PDB entry 2B99 | X-ray diffraction, 2.22 A resolution | chains A and E of the 5 polymer chains in the assembly

Chain A (and E):
Molecule: Riboflavin synthase
From: Methanocaldococcus jannaschii
Notes: EC 2.5.1.9; fragment: riboflavin synthase; chain E of this document is another copy of the same molecule, construct and numbering; everything in this record applies to it too
Reference sequence: Q58584 (RISC_METJA); residue numbers follow UniProt; this construct covers 1-156
Amino-acid sequence (156 residues; row label = number of the first residue in the row):
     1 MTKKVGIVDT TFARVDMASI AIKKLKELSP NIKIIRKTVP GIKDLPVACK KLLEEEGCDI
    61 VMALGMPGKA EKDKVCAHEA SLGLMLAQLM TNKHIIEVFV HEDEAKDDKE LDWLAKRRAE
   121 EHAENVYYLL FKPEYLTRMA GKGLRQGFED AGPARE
Disordered / not traced: 1, 148-156 (chain E: 1, 154-156)
Ligand contacts:
  - 6,7-dioxo-5H-8-ribitylaminolumazine (RDL), molecule 1: F12, P40, G41, I42, K43, D44, M66, P67, G68, D73, C76
  - 6,7-dioxo-5H-8-ribitylaminolumazine (RDL), molecule 2: A70, K72, D73
  - 6,7-dioxo-5H-8-ribitylaminolumazine (RDL), molecule 3: I95, I96, E97, H122
  - 6,7-dioxo-5H-8-ribitylaminolumazine (RDL), molecule 4: F99, H101, E104, R118, H122, R145, Q146
What the authors report for this chain:
  - binding site for 6,7-dioxo-5H-8-ribitylaminolumazine: T10, F12, G41, I42, D44, M66, G68, D73, C76, E97, E104, R118, H122, R145, Q146, F148
  - contacts within the chain: E104-R118 (salt bridge)
  - binding site for 6,7-dioxo-5H-8-ribitylaminolumazine: H101 (by similarity / conservation)

Chain A / chain E interface:
Contacting residue pairs (56; chain A residue first):
  K74(A) with K72(E)
  H78(A) with V75(E); H78(E); E79(E), salt bridge
  S81(A) with E79(E)
  L82(A) with L82(E), hydrophobic
  M85(A) with K43(E); P46(E), hydrophobic; E79(E); A80(E), hydrophobic; G83(E)
  L86(A) with L86(E), hydrophobic
  Q88(A) with V47(E)
  L89(A) with P46(E); V47(E); K50(E), hydrogen bond (backbone-side chain); G83(E); L86(E), hydrophobic; M90(E)
  N92(A) with V47(E); K50(E); K51(E), hydrogen bond (backbone-side chain); E54(E); E55(E)
  K93(A) with V47(E)
  H94(A) with V39(E); D44(E); A48(E)
  I96(A) with D44(E)
  E97(A) with K43(E), salt bridge
  H101(A) with K72(E)
  D103(A) with K72(E), salt bridge
  N125(A) with P40(E)
  L136(A) with T11(E); T38(E)
  T137(A) with R36(E); T38(E), hydrogen bond
  M139(A) with T11(E)
  A140(A) with D9(E); T10(E); R36(E); T38(E)
  G141(A) with T10(E), hydrogen bond (backbone-backbone); A13(E); R14(E); V15(E)
  K142(A) with A13(E), hydrogen bond (backbone-backbone)
  G143(A) with T11(E), hydrogen bond (backbone-backbone); F12(E); A13(E), hydrogen bond (backbone-backbone); R14(E)
  L144(A) with T11(E), hydrogen bond (backbone-backbone); F12(E)
  R145(A) with F12(E); R14(E); E102(E), salt bridge
Interface residues without a listed pair, chain A (27 interface residues in all): I95, L129
Interface residues without a listed pair, chain E (32 interface residues in all): D16, A87

Summary:
27 residues of chain A and 32 residues of chain E are in contact; the contacts include 8 hydrogen bonds and 4
salt bridges. Among the polar pairs are H78(A)-E79(E), E97(A)-K43(E) and D103(A)-K72(E). From the paper: a
binding site for 6,7-dioxo-5H-8-ribitylaminolumazine at T10(A), F12(A) and G41(A) among others; contacts
within the chain involving E104(A) and R118(A).
Chain A and chain E are both Riboflavin synthase (Methanocaldococcus jannaschii); the structure, Crystal
Structure of an archaeal pentameric riboflavin synthase Complex with a Substrate analog inhibitor, was
determined by X-ray diffraction together with 2B98 from the same study.
